PDB entry 1CT8 | X-ray diffraction, 2.20 A resolution | chains C and D of the 4 polymer chains in the assembly

# Chain C
Protein: 7C8 fab fragment; short chain
Source organism: Mus musculus
Notes: antibody fragment or engineered binder
Chain sequence (214 residues; numbered 1 to 214; the number before each row is that of its first residue):
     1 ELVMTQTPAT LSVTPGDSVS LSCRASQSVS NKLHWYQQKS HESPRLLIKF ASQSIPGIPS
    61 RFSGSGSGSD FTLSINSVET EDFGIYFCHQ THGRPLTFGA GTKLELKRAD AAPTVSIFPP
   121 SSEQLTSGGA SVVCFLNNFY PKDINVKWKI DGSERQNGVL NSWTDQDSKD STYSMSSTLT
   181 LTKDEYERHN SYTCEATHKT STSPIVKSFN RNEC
Disulfide bonds: Cys23-Cys88, Cys134-Cys194
Ligand contacts: TAA ([4-(2,2,2-trifluoro-acetylamino)-benzyl]-phosphonic acid mono-[2-(2,2-dichloro-1-hydroxy-ethylamino)-3-hydroxy-1-(4-nitro-phenyl)-propyl] ester): Lys32, Phe50, Thr91, His92, Gly93, Arg94, Leu96

# Chain D
Protein: 7C8 fab fragment; long chain
Source organism: Mus musculus
Notes: antibody fragment or engineered binder
Chain sequence (220 residues; row label = number of the first residue in the row; a row labelled like 82A-82C holds insertion residues (82A, then the next letters in order)):
     1 QVKLLESGAV LVKPGASVKL SCKTSGFTFS SSYINWLKQK PGQSLEWIAW IY
   52A A
    53 GSGGTVYNQH FTDKARLTVD TSSSTAYMQF
82A-82C SSL
    83 TTEDSAIYYC ARYRYDEG
  100A F
   101 AYWGQGTLVT VSAAKTTPPS VYPLAPGSAA QTNSMVTLGC LVKGYFPEPV TVTWNSGSLS
   161 SGVHTFPAVL QSDLYTLSSS VTVPSSTWPS ETVTCNVAHP ASSTKVDKKI VPRDC
Disulfide bonds: Cys22-Cys92, Cys140-Cys195
Ligand contacts:
  - TAA ([4-(2,2,2-trifluoro-acetylamino)-benzyl]-phosphonic acid mono-[2-(2,2-dichloro-1-hydroxy-ethylamino)-3-hydroxy-1-(4-nitro-phenyl)-propyl] ester), molecule 1: Tyr33, Asn35, Trp50, Tyr95, Tyr97, Phe100A
  - TAA, molecule 2: Ser54, Gly55, Gly56, Val58

# Chain C / chain D interface
Contacting residue pairs (71; chain C residue first):
  Glu1(C) with His62(D), salt bridge
  Tyr36(C) with Phe100A(D)
  Gln38(C) with Gln39(D), hydrogen bond; Tyr91(D), hydrogen bond
  Glu42(C) with Tyr91(D)
  Ser43(C) with Tyr91(D); Trp103(D); Gly104(D), hydrogen bond (side chain-backbone)
  Pro44(C) with Leu45(D), hydrophobic; Trp103(D)
  Leu46(C) with Glu99(D); Phe100A(D)
  Lys49(C) with Asp98(D), hydrogen bond (side chain-backbone); Glu99(D)
  Phe50(C) with Tyr97(D)
  Phe87(C) with Gln43(D); Ser44(D)
  His89(C) with Phe100A(D)
  Arg94(C) with Trp50(D); Val58(D)
  Pro95(C) with Trp47(D), hydrophobic; Asn60(D)
  Leu96(C) with Asn35(D); Trp47(D); Trp50(D), hydrophobic; Phe100A(D), hydrophobic
  Phe98(C) with Leu37(D), hydrophobic; Ser44(D); Leu45(D)
  Gly99(C) with Ser44(D), hydrogen bond (backbone-side chain)
  Ser116(C) with Thr137(D)
  Phe118(C) with Leu124(D); Ala125(D); Thr137(D)
  Pro119(C) with Arg213(D), hydrogen bond (backbone-side chain)
  Pro120(C) with Arg213(D), hydrogen bond (backbone-side chain)
  Ser121(C) with Tyr122(D); Pro123(D)
  Glu123(C) with Val121(D); Pro123(D); Lys208(D), salt bridge
  Gln124(C) with Tyr122(D)
  Ser127(C) with Tyr122(D)
  Ser131(C) with Leu141(D); Lys143(D)
  Val133(C) with Leu124(D), hydrophobic
  Phe135(C) with Gly139(D); Phe166(D), hydrophobic; Ser178(D); Ser179(D); Ser180(D)
  Asn137(C) with His164(D); Phe166(D); Ser180(D)
  Asn138(C) with His164(D)
  Leu160(C) with Val169(D), hydrophobic
  Asn161(C) with Val169(D)
  Ser162(C) with Phe166(D); Pro167(D), hydrogen bond (side chain-backbone); Val169(D)
  Trp163(C) with Pro167(D)
  Thr164(C) with Thr165(D); Phe166(D)
  Ser174(C) with His164(D), hydrogen bond; Phe166(D)
  Met175(C) with Phe166(D)
  Ser176(C) with Phe166(D); Ser178(D), hydrogen bond
  Cys214(C) with Ser128(D), hydrogen bond (backbone-side chain); Arg213(D); Asp214(D)
Interface residues without a listed pair, chain C (42 interface residues in all): Thr91, Ala100, Ser122, Thr180
Interface residues without a listed pair, chain D (48 interface residues in all): Tyr95, Gly100, Ala101, Pro126, Gly127, Leu138, Gln171, Thr176, Cys215

# Summary
42 residues of chain C face 48 of chain D across their interface; the contacts include 11 hydrogen bonds and 2
salt bridges. Among the polar pairs are Glu1(C)-His62(D), Glu123(C)-Lys208(D) and Gln38(C)-Gln39(D). One
compound TAA molecule is bound between chain C and chain D.
Here chain C is 7C8 fab fragment; short chain and chain D is 7C8 fab fragment; long chain, both from Mus
musculus. Entry 1CT8 (Catalytic antibody 7C8 complex) was determined by X-ray diffraction.
